4DJZ - chains A and B of the 3 polymer chains in the assembly; structure by X-ray diffraction, 3.20 A resolution.

== Chain A ==
Name: Mannan-binding lectin serine protease 1 heavy chain
Organism: Homo sapiens
Notes: EC 3.4.21.-; fragment: Sushi domain residues 298-448
Reference sequence: P48740 (MASP1_HUMAN); residues 298-448 here = UniProt positions 298-448
Amino-acid sequence (155 residues; row label = number of the first residue in the row):
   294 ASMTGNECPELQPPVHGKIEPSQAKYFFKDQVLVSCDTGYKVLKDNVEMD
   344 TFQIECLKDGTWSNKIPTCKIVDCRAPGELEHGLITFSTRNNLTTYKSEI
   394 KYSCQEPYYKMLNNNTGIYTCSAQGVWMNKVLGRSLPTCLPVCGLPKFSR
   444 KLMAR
Not modelled in the structure: 294-296, 445-448
Construct notes: expression tag (294-297)
Disulfides: C301-C349, C329-C362, C367-C414, C397-C432
Curated features (UniProtKB/Swiss-Prot):
  - site: R448 (Cleavage)
  - glycosylation (N-linked (GlcNAc...) asparagine): N385 (complex), N407

== Chain B ==
Name: Mannan-binding lectin serine protease 1 light chain
Organism: Homo sapiens
Notes: EC 3.4.21.-; fragment: Peptidase S1 domain residues 449-699
Reference sequence: P48740 (MASP1_HUMAN); numbering as in UniProt (aligned over 449-699)
Amino-acid sequence (251 residues; each row starts with the number of its first residue):
   449 IFNGRPAQKGTTPWIAMLSHLNGQPFCGGSLLGSSWIVTAAHCLHQSLDP
   499 KDPTLRDSDLLSPSDFKIILGKHWRLRSDENEQHLGVKHTTLHPQYDPNT
   549 FENDVALVELLESPVLNAFVMPICLPEGPQQEGAMVIVSGWGKQFLQRFP
   599 ETLMEIEIPIVDHSTCQKAYAPLKKKVTRDMICAGEKEGGKDACAGDSGG
   649 PMVTLNRERGQWYLVGTVSWGDDCGKKDRYGVYSYIHHNKDWIQRVTGVR
   699 N
Construct notes: variant K499 (Glu in P48740)
Disulfides: C475-C491, C614-C631, C642-C672
Curated features (UniProtKB/Swiss-Prot):
  - active site (Charge relay system): H490, D552, S646
  - mutagenesis: S646 (S646A: No autoproteolytic processing)
What the authors report for this chain:
  - conformationally variable residues (side-chain flip): R677

== Chain A / chain B interface ==
Cross-chain cystine bridges: C436(A)-C572(B)
Pairs across the interface (38):
  Y401(A) - L564(B)
  Y401(A) - N565(B)
  Y401(A) - A566(B)  hydrogen bond (side chain-backbone)
  Y402(A) - L564(B)
  K403(A) - N699(B)  hydrogen bond (side chain-backbone)
  P434(A) - G481(B)
  P434(A) - S482(B)
  P434(A) - L564(B)  hydrophobic
  P434(A) - P570(B)  hydrophobic
  V435(A) - P570(B)
  C436(A) - P570(B)
  C436(A) - I571(B)
  C436(A) - C572(B)  disulfide
  C436(A) - Q659(B)  hydrogen bond
  G437(A) - W462(B)
  G437(A) - P570(B)  hydrogen bond (backbone-backbone)
  G437(A) - I571(B)
  G437(A) - C572(B)
  G437(A) - Q659(B)
  G437(A) - W660(B)  hydrogen bond (backbone-backbone)
  L438(A) - M569(B)
  L438(A) - G658(B)
  L438(A) - Q659(B)
  P439(A) - G458(B)
  P439(A) - W462(B)
  P439(A) - W660(B)
  K440(A) - A566(B)
  F441(A) - K457(B)
  F441(A) - G458(B)
  F441(A) - T459(B)
  F441(A) - F567(B)  hydrophobic
  S442(A) - T459(B)
  R443(A) - Q456(B)
  R443(A) - T459(B)
  R443(A) - I585(B)
  R443(A) - E603(B)  salt bridge
  R443(A) - W660(B)
  K444(A) - Q456(B)  hydrogen bond (backbone-side chain)
Interface residues without a listed pair, chain A (15 interface residues in all): L433
Interface residues without a listed pair, chain B (23 interface residues in all): P461, R698

== Summary ==
15 residues of chain A and 23 residues of chain B are in contact, with 1 disulfide bond, 6 hydrogen bonds and
1 salt bridge. Polar pairs include R443(A)-E603(B), Y401(A)-A566(B) and K403(A)-N699(B). Curated annotation
(UniProt) lists 3 active-site residues and one mutagenesis site on chain B. From the paper: conformational
variability at R677(B).
Here chain A is Mannan-binding lectin serine protease 1 heavy chain and chain B is Mannan-binding lectin
serine protease 1 light chain, both from Homo sapiens. Entry 4DJZ (Catalytic fragment of masp-1 in complex
with its specific inhibitor developed by directed evolution on sgci ...) was determined by X-ray diffraction
(same publication as 3TVJ).
